PDB entry 7FMK | X-ray diffraction, 1.47 A resolution | chains A and B

Chain A:
Molecule: Pre-mRNA-splicing factor 8
From: Saccharomyces cerevisiae S288C
UniProt: P33334 (PRP8_YEAST); residue numbers follow UniProt; this construct covers 1836-2090
Chain sequence (258 residues; each row starts with the number of its first residue):
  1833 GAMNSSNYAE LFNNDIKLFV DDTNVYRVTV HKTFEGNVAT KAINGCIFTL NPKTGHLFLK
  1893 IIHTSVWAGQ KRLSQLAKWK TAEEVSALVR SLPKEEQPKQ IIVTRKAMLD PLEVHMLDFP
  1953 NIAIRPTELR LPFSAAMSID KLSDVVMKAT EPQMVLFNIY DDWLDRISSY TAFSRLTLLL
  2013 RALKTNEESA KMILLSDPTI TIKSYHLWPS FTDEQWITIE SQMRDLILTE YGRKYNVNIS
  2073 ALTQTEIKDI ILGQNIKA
Unresolved in the structure: 2070-2090
Sequence notes: expression tag (1833-1835)
Ligand contacts: ethyl N-benzyl-beta-alaninate (VRR): Arg1922, Val1946, His1947, Met1948, Leu1949, Asp1950
Swiss-Prot annotation at these positions:
  - mutagenesis: Asp1853 (D1853A: Alters protein folding. Severely impaired growth. Strongly reduced growth at 35 degrees Celsius; when associated with A-1854; D1853N: Reduced growth at 30 degrees Celsius ...), Asp1854 (D1854A: Reduced growth at 30 degrees Celsius. Strongly reduced growth at 16 degrees Celsius. Strongly reduced growth at 35 degrees Celsius; when associated with A-1853 ...), Thr1855 (T1855A: Reduced growth at 30 degrees Celsius. Strongly reduced growth at 16 degrees Celsius), Thr1936 (T1936A: Reduced growth at 30 degrees Celsius. Strongly reduced growth at 16 degrees Celsius), Arg1937 (R1937K: Severely impaired growth. Reduced growth at 30 degrees Celsius. Strongly reduced growth at 16 degrees Celsius)

Chain B:
Molecule: A1 cistron-splicing factor AAR2
From: Saccharomyces cerevisiae S288C
UniProt: P32357 (AAR2_YEAST); aligned to UniProt positions 1-317 over residues 1-317
Chain sequence (308 residues; each row starts with the number of its first residue; note: 13 numbers in that range are skipped by the numbering (no residue carries them; nothing is unmodelled there); numbers below 1 keep their minus sign (Gly-3 is residue -3)):
    -3 GAMAMNTVPF TSAPIEVTIG IDQYSFNVKE NQPFHGIKDI PIGHVHVIHF QHADNSSMRY
    57 GYWFDCRMGN FYIQYDPKDG LYKMMEERDG AKFENIVHNF KERQMMVSYP KIDEDDTWYN
   117 LTEFVQMDKI RKIVRKDENQ FSYVDSSMTT VQENEL
   166 SSSSSDPAHS LNYTVINFKS REAIRPGHEM EDFLDKSYYL NTVMLQGIFK NSSNYFGELQ
   226 FAFLNAMFFG NYGSSLQWHA MIELICSSAT VPKHMLDKLD EILYYQIKTL PEQYSDILLN
   286 ERVWNICLYS SFQKNSLHNT EKIMENKYPE LL
Unresolved in the structure: -3 to 0, 166-169
Sequence notes: expression tag (-3 to 0); conflict Ser166 (Leu153 in P32357), Ser167 (Lys154 in P32357), Ser170 (Asp in P32357)
Ligand contacts:
  - ethyl N-benzyl-beta-alaninate (VRR), molecule 1: Tyr20, Ser21, Phe22, Val103, Ser104, Pro106
  - ethyl N-benzyl-beta-alaninate (VRR), molecule 2: Arg186, Ile189, Arg190, Pro191, Glu194
Swiss-Prot annotation at these positions:
  - region: Leu261 to Ile282 (Leucine-zipper)
  - modified residue: Ser253 (Phosphoserine), Thr274 (Phosphothreonine)

How chain A and chain B interact:
Residue-residue contacts (16; chain A residue first):
  Gln1907(A) - Met195(B)
  Gln1907(A) - Leu199(B)
  Leu1908(A) - Met195(B)  hydrophobic
  Trp1911(A) - Glu194(B)
  Trp1911(A) - Met195(B)  hydrophobic
  Trp1911(A) - Phe198(B)  hydrophobic
  Asp1942(A) - Lys184(B)  salt bridge
  Asp1942(A) - Phe198(B)
  Glu1945(A) - Lys184(B)  salt bridge
  Val1946(A) - Glu194(B)
  Val1946(A) - Phe198(B)  hydrophobic
  His1947(A) - Glu194(B)  salt bridge
  Leu1949(A) - Lys184(B)
  Leu1949(A) - Ser185(B)
  Leu1949(A) - Ile189(B)  hydrophobic
  Asp1950(A) - Arg186(B)

Overview:
9 residues of chain A face 8 of chain B across their interface; the contacts include 3 salt bridges. Among the
polar pairs are Asp1942(A)-Lys184(B), Glu1945(A)-Lys184(B) and His1947(A)-Glu194(B). One ethyl
N-benzyl-beta-alaninate molecule is bound between chain A and chain B.
Here chain A is Pre-mRNA-splicing factor 8 and chain B is A1 cistron-splicing factor AAR2, both from
Saccharomyces cerevisiae S288C. Entry 7FMK (PanDDA analysis group deposition -- Aar2/RNaseH in complex with
fragment P06D03 from the F2X-Universal Library) was determined by X-ray diffraction, deposited together with
5ST0, 5ST1, 5ST2, 5ST3, 5ST4, 5ST5 and 248 further entries.
